7AAB - chain A; structure by X-ray diffraction, 2.80 A resolution.

# Chain A
Name: Poly [ADP-ribose] polymerase 1
From: Homo sapiens
Notes: EC 2.4.2.30, 2.4.2.-; fragment: catalytic domain (662-1101)
Reference sequence: P09874 (PARP1_HUMAN); residues 662-1011 here = UniProt positions 662-1011
Chain sequence (352 residues; each row starts with the number of its first residue):
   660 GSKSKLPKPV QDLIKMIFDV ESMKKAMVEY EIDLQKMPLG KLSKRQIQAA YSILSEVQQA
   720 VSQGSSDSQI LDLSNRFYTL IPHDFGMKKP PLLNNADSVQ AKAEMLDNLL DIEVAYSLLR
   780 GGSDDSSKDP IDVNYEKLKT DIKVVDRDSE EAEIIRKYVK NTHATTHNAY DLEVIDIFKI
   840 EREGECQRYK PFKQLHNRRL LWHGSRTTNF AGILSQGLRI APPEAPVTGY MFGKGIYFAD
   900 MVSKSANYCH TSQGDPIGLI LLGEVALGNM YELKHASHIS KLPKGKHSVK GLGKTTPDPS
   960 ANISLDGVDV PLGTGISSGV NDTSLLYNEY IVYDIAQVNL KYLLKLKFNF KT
Not modelled in the structure: 660-661
Construct notes: expression tag (660-661); engineered mutation A762 (Val in P09874)
Swiss-Prot annotation at these positions:
  - active site: E988 (For poly [ADP-ribose] polymerase activity)
  - binding site (NAD(+)): H862 to S864, G871, R878, S904
  - modified residue (Phosphoserine): S782, S786
  - cross-link: K748 (Glycyl lysine isopeptide (Lys-Gly) (interchain with G-Cter in SUMO1))
  - natural variant: A762 (V762A: this construct carries the variant)
  - mutagenesis: L698 to L701 (Increased auto-poly-ADP-ribosylation), L713 (L713A: Increased auto-poly-ADP-ribosylation; L713F: Leads to constitutive activity in absence of DNA damage due to unfolding of the PARP alpha-helical domain, relieving autoinhibition), E763 to D770 (Able to bind BAD inhibitor in absence of DNA), L765 (L765A: Increased auto-poly-ADP-ribosylation), D766 to D770 (Able to bind EB-47 or BAD inhibitors in absence of DNA. Released from DNA strand break independently of EB-47 or BAD inhibitors), L768 (L768A: Increased auto-poly-ADP-ribosylation), A774 (A774S/L: Increased DNA-independent poly-ADP-ribosyltransferase activity), L797 (L797P: 1.5% of wild-type activity), H826 (H826A: Strongly reduced serine ADP-ribosylation, caused by abolished interaction with HPF1; H826E: Decreased polymerase activity, leading to the production of short poly-ADP-ribose chains), P850 to F851 (Abolished interaction with TIMELESS), H862 (H862A: Poly-ADP-ribosyltransferase activity is impaired while mono-ADP-ribosyltransferase activity is not affected; produces a mixture of short and mono ADP-ribose chains), R865 (R865A: Increased affinity for DNA damage sites), 19 further mutagenesis entries in UniProt
Ligand contacts: EB-47 (UHB; 2-[4-[(2S,3S,4R,5R)-5-(6-aminopurin-9-yl)-3,4-bis(oxidanyl)oxolan-2-yl]carbonylpiperazin-1-yl]-N-(1-oxidanylidene-2,3-dihydroisoindol-4-yl)ethanamide): D766, D770, W861, H862, G863, S864, N868, G871, I872, Q875, G876, L877, R878, Y889, Y896, F897, A898, K903, S904, Y907, E988
What the authors report for this chain:
  - contacts within the chain: Y710-D766
  - binding site for EB-47: D766, D770
  - conformationally variable residues (domain motion, helix shift, loop rearrangement): D678, D766, R779 to D788
  - mutagenesis - L713F (20-fold), L765A (20-fold), L765F (20-fold): increased catalytic activity
  - mutagenesis - L713F, L765A, L765F: decreased stability

# In short
Ligands of chain A: EB-47. UniProt lists active-site residue E988, 6 NAD+-binding residues and 41 mutagenesis
sites. The paper reports a binding site for EB-47 at D766 and D770; L713F, L765A and L765F increase catalytic
activity.
Chain A is Poly [ADP-ribose] polymerase 1 (Homo sapiens); the structure, Crystal structure of the catalytic
domain of human PARP1 in complex with inhibitor EB-47, was determined by X-ray diffraction, deposited together
with 7AAA, 7AAC and 7AAD.
